6OGZ - chains A and E of the 13 polymer chains in the assembly; structure by electron microscopy, 3.60 A resolution.

# Chain A
Name: RNA-dependent RNA polymerase of rotavirus A
Organism: Rotavirus A
Notes: EC 2.7.7.48
Reference sequence: G0YZJ9 (G0YZJ9_9REOV); residue numbers follow UniProt; this construct covers 1-1088
Chain sequence (1088 residues; row label = number of the first residue in the row):
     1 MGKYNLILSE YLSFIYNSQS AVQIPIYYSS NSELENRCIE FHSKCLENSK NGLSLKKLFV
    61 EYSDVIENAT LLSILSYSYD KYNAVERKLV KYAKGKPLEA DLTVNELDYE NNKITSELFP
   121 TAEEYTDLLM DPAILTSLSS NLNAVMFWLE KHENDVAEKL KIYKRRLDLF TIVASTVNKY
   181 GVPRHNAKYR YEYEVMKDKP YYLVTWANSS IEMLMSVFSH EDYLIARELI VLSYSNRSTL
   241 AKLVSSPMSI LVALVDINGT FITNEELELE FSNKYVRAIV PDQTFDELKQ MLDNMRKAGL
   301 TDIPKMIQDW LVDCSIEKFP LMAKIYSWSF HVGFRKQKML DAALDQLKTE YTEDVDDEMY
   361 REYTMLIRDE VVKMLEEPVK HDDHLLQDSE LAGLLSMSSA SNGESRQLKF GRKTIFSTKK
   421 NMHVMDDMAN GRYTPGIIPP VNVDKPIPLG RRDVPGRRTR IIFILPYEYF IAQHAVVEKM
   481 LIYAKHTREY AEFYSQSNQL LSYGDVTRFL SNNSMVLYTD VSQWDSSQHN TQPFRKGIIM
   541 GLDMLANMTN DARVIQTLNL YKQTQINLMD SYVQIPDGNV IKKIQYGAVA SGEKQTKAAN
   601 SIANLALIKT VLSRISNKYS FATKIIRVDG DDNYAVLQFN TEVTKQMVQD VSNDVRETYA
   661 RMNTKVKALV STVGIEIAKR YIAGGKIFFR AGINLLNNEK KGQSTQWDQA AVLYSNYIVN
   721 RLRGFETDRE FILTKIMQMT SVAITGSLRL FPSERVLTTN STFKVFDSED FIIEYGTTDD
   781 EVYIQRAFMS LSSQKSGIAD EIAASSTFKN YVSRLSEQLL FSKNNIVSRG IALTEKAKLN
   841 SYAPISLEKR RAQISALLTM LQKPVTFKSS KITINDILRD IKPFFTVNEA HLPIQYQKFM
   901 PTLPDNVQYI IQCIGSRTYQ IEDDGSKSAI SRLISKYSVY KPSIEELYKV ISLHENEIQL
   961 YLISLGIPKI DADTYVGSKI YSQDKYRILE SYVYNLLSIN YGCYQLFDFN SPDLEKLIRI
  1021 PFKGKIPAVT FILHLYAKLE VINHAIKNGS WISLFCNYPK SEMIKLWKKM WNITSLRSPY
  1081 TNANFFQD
Unresolved in the structure: 1, 1084-1088
Ligand contacts:
  - GTP (guanosine-5'-triphosphate): Tyr11, Ile15, Asn83, Ser139, Ser140, Asn143, Arg184, His185, Tyr189, Gln738, Arg749
  - UTP (uridine 5'-triphosphate): Arg452, Arg457, Arg458, Arg460, Ile462, Asp520, Val521, Ser522, Gln523, Trp524, Asp525, Ser591, Gly592, Thr596, Asn600, Asp631, Asp632
Reported in the primary citation:
  - binding site for the 18-nt RNA strand: Lys679, Arg680, Arg690, Arg723, Ile944
  - conformationally variable residues (domain motion, helix shift, loop rearrangement, order/disorder transition): Asn31 to Ala69, Ser398 to Ser401, Pro968 to Lys979, Asn1072 to Asp1088

# Chain E
Name: Inner capsid protein VP2
Organism: Rotavirus A
Reference sequence: G0YZK0 (G0YZK0_9REOV); numbering as in UniProt (aligned over 1-887)
Chain sequence (887 residues; row label = number of the first residue in the row):
     1 MAYRKRGARR ETNLKQDDRM QEKEENKNVN TNSENKNATK PQLSEKVLSQ KEEVITDNQE
    61 EIKIADEVKK SNKEESKQLL EVLKTKEEHQ KEVQYEILQK TIPTFEPKES ILKKLEDIKP
   121 EQVKKQTKLF RIFEPRQLPV YRANGEKELR NRWYWKLKRD TLPDGDYDVR EYFLNLYDQV
   181 LTEMPDYLLL KDMAVENKNS RDAGKVVDSE TAAICDAIFQ DEETEGVVRR FIAEMRQRVQ
   241 ADRNVVNYPS ILHPIDHAFN EYFLQHQLVE PLNNDIIFNY IPERIRNDVN YILNMDRNLP
   301 STARYIRPNL LQDRLNLHDN FESLWDTITT SNYILARSVV PDLKELVSTE AQIQKMSQDL
   361 QLEALTIQSE TQFLTGINSQ AANDCFKTLI AAMLSQRTMS LDFVTTNYMS LISGMWLLTV
   421 VPNDMFIRES LVACQLAIIN TIIYPAFGMQ RMHYRNGDPQ TPFQIAEQQI QNFQVANWLH
   481 FVNNNQFRQV VIDGVLNQVL NDNIRNGHVV NQLMEALMQL SRQQFPTMPV DYKRSIQRGI
   541 LLLSNRLGQL VDLTRLLAYN YETLMACITM NMQHVQTLTT EKLQLTSVTS LCMLIGNATV
   601 IPSPQTLFHY YNVNVNFHSN YNERINDAVA IITAANRLNL YQKKMKSIVE DFLKRLQIFD
   661 ISRVPDDQMY RLRDRLRLLP VEIRRLDIFN LILMNMEQIE RASDKIAQGV IIAYRDMQLE
   721 RDEMYGYVNI ARNLDGFQQI NLEELMRTGD YAQITNMLLN NQPVALVGAL PFITDSSVIS
   781 LVAKLDATVF AQIVKLRKVD TLKPILYKIN SDSNDFYLVA NYDWVPTSTT KVYKQIPQQF
   841 DFRASMHMLT SNLTFTVYSD LLAFVSADTV EPINAVAFDN MRIMNEL
Unresolved in the structure: 1-93
Reported in the primary citation:
  - conformationally variable residues (helix shift): Thr349 to Leu360

# How chain A and chain E interact
Pairs across the interface (83; chain A residue first):
  Leu347(A) with Lys100(E)
  Thr349(A) with Lys100(E)
  Tyr351(A) with Lys100(E); Thr101(E); Pro103(E)
  Tyr360(A) with Phe105(E), hydrophobic
  Arg361(A) with Glu106(E), hydrogen bond (side chain-backbone); Lys108(E)
  Thr364(A) with Phe105(E)
  Met365(A) with Arg663(E)
  Arg368(A) with Arg663(E)
  Glu377(A) with Lys582(E)
  Lys380(A) with Arg337(E); Glu581(E), salt bridge
  His381(A) with Asp384(E), salt bridge; Lys582(E)
  Gln528(A) with Pro103(E)
  Thr531(A) with Ile102(E)
  Gln532(A) with Ile102(E); Pro103(E); Phe105(E)
  Pro533(A) with Phe105(E), hydrophobic
  Lys536(A) with Phe105(E); Pro107(E)
  Met540(A) with Pro107(E), hydrophobic; Glu109(E); Arg663(E)
  Asn547(A) with Leu112(E), hydrogen bond (side chain-backbone); Lys114(E); Ile334(E)
  Met548(A) with Ile334(E)
  Thr549(A) with Lys114(E), hydrogen bond (backbone-side chain)
  Asn550(A) with Lys114(E), hydrogen bond; Ile334(E), hydrogen bond (side chain-backbone); Ser338(E)
  Tyr572(A) with Gln99(E)
  Val580(A) with Gln94(E)
  Ile581(A) with Gln94(E), hydrogen bond (backbone-backbone); Tyr95(E); Glu96(E), hydrogen bond (backbone-backbone)
  Lys582(A) with Glu96(E), salt bridge; Leu98(E)
  Lys583(A) with Tyr95(E); Glu96(E), hydrogen bond (backbone-backbone); Ile97(E); Leu98(E), hydrogen bond (backbone-backbone)
  Ile584(A) with Leu98(E)
  Gln585(A) with Leu98(E), hydrogen bond (backbone-backbone); Gln99(E); Lys100(E), hydrogen bond (side chain-backbone)
  Gly587(A) with Ile102(E)
  Phe821(A) with Glu350(E); Ile353(E), hydrophobic
  Arg932(A) with Thr375(E)
  Lys936(A) with Asn378(E); Gln380(E)
  Tyr937(A) with Asn378(E); Ser379(E), hydrogen bond (side chain-backbone); Gln380(E), hydrogen bond (side chain-backbone)
  Glu955(A) with Thr366(E)
  Asn956(A) with Leu360(E)
  Gln959(A) with Leu360(E)
  Ile963(A) with Ile353(E), hydrophobic
  Lys969(A) with Leu365(E)
  Ile970(A) with Glu345(E); Ser369(E)
  Asp971(A) with Phe373(E); Ile377(E); Asn378(E); Ser379(E)
  Asp973(A) with Leu365(E); Thr366(E); Ser369(E)
  Thr974(A) with Thr371(E); Phe373(E)
  Tyr975(A) with Phe373(E)
  Val976(A) with Thr366(E)
  Gly977(A) with Ile367(E)
  Ser978(A) with Thr371(E), hydrogen bond (side chain-backbone); Gln372(E), hydrogen bond; Phe373(E), hydrogen bond (side chain-backbone)
  Lys979(A) with Ile367(E)
  Ile980(A) with Phe373(E), hydrophobic
Other interface residues (no listed pair), chain A (62 interface residues in all): Glu353, His384, Val443, Asp543, Met544, Ala546, Ile555, Met569, Asn579, Tyr586, Ser822, Leu933, Leu960, Pro968
Other interface residues (no listed pair), chain E (51 interface residues in all): Ser110, Ile111, Lys113, Glu116, Tyr333, Leu346, Met356, Ser357, Ala364, Thr580, Leu594

# In short
Chain A and chain E form an interface of 62 and 51 residues respectively, with 16 hydrogen bonds and 3 salt
bridges. Among the polar pairs are Lys380(A)-Glu581(E), His381(A)-Asp384(E) and Lys582(A)-Glu96(E). The paper
reports a binding site for the 18-nt RNA strand at Lys679(A), Arg680(A) and Arg690(A) among others;
conformational variability at Asn31(A), Ser398(A) and Thr349(E) among others.
Here chain A is RNA-dependent RNA polymerase of rotavirus A and chain E is Inner capsid protein VP2, both from
Rotavirus A. Entry 6OGZ (In situ structure of Rotavirus RNA-dependent RNA polymerase at transcript-elongated
state) was determined by electron microscopy (same publication as 6OGY).
